PDB entry 1DPH | X-ray diffraction, 1.90 A resolution | chains A and B

[Chain A]
Protein: Insulin A chain (ph 11)
From: Bos taurus
UniProt: P01317 (INS_BOVIN); residues 1-21 here correspond to UniProt positions 85-105 (UniProt number = residue number + 84)
Chain sequence (21 residues; row label = number of the first residue in the row):
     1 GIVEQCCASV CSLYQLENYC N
Cystine bridges: Cys6-Cys11
Bound ions: Na+: Gln5, Ser9, Val10

[Chain B]
Protein: Insulin B chain (ph 11)
From: Bos taurus
UniProt: P01317 (INS_BOVIN); residues 1-30 here correspond to UniProt positions 25-54 (UniProt number = residue number + 24)
Chain sequence (30 residues; numbered 1 to 30; the number before each row is that of its first residue):
     1 FVNQHLCGSH LVEALYLVCG ERGFFYTPKA
Residues lining bound ligands: 1,2-dichloroethane (DCE): Ser9, Val12, Glu13, Tyr16

[Interface between chain A and chain B]
Contacting residue pairs (42; chain A residue first):
  Gly1(A) - Ala30(B)
  Ile2(A) - Leu11(B)  hydrophobic
  Ile2(A) - Leu15(B)  hydrophobic
  Ile2(A) - Thr27(B)
  Val3(A) - Pro28(B)  hydrophobic
  Glu4(A) - Ala30(B)
  Cys6(A) - Gln4(B)
  Cys6(A) - His5(B)
  Cys6(A) - Leu6(B)  hydrogen bond (backbone-backbone)
  Cys6(A) - Leu11(B)  hydrophobic
  Cys7(A) - His5(B)  hydrogen bond (backbone-side chain)
  Cys7(A) - Leu6(B)
  Cys7(A) - Cys7(B)  disulfide
  Ala8(A) - His5(B)
  Ser9(A) - His5(B)  hydrogen bond (backbone-side chain)
  Val10(A) - Asn3(B)
  Val10(A) - Gln4(B)
  Val10(A) - His5(B)
  Cys11(A) - Val2(B)
  Cys11(A) - Asn3(B)  hydrogen bond (backbone-side chain)
  Cys11(A) - Gln4(B)  hydrogen bond (backbone-backbone)
  Ser12(A) - Asn3(B)
  Leu13(A) - Val2(B)
  Leu13(A) - Val18(B)  hydrophobic
  Leu16(A) - Val2(B)  hydrophobic
  Leu16(A) - Leu15(B)
  Leu16(A) - Val18(B)  hydrophobic
  Glu17(A) - Val18(B)
  Glu17(A) - Arg22(B)  salt bridge
  Asn18(A) - Phe25(B)
  Tyr19(A) - Leu15(B)  hydrophobic
  Tyr19(A) - Phe24(B)
  Tyr19(A) - Phe25(B)  hydrogen bond (backbone-backbone)
  Cys20(A) - Cys19(B)  disulfide
  Cys20(A) - Arg22(B)
  Cys20(A) - Gly23(B)
  Cys20(A) - Phe24(B)  hydrophobic
  Cys20(A) - Phe25(B)
  Asn21(A) - Arg22(B)  hydrogen bond (backbone-side chain)
  Asn21(A) - Gly23(B)  hydrogen bond (backbone-backbone)
  Asn21(A) - Phe24(B)  hydrogen bond (side chain-backbone)
  Asn21(A) - Phe25(B)
Other interface residues (no listed pair), chain B (19 interface residues in all): Ala14, Tyr26
Cross-chain cystine bridges: Cys7(A)-Cys7(B), Cys20(A)-Cys19(B)

[Summary]
Chain A and chain B form an interface of 18 and 19 residues respectively, with 2 disulfide bonds, 9 hydrogen
bonds and 1 salt bridge. Polar pairs include Glu17(A)-Arg22(B), Cys7(A)-His5(B) and Ser9(A)-His5(B). Chain B
binds 1,2-dichloroethane. Gln5(A), Ser9(A) and Val10(A) coordinate Na+.
Here chain A is Insulin A chain (ph 11) and chain B is Insulin B chain (ph 11), both from Bos taurus. Entry
1DPH (Conformational changes in cubic insulin crystals in the ph range 7-11) was determined by X-ray
diffraction, deposited together with 1APH, 1BPH and 1CPH.
